Entry 5S4R (X-ray diffraction, 2.35 A resolution); this record covers chains D and E of the 6 polymer chains in the assembly.

# Chain D
Molecule: Tubulin beta-2B chain
From: Bos taurus
UniProtKB: Q6B856 (TBB2B_BOVIN); the author numbering skips numbers that UniProt does not, so the offset changes along the chain: 1-42 = UniProt 1-42; 45-360 = UniProt 43-358; 369-455 = UniProt 359-445
Sequence (445 residues; numbered 1 to 455; 10 numbers in that range are skipped by the numbering (no residue carries them; nothing is unmodelled there); the number before each row is that of its first residue):
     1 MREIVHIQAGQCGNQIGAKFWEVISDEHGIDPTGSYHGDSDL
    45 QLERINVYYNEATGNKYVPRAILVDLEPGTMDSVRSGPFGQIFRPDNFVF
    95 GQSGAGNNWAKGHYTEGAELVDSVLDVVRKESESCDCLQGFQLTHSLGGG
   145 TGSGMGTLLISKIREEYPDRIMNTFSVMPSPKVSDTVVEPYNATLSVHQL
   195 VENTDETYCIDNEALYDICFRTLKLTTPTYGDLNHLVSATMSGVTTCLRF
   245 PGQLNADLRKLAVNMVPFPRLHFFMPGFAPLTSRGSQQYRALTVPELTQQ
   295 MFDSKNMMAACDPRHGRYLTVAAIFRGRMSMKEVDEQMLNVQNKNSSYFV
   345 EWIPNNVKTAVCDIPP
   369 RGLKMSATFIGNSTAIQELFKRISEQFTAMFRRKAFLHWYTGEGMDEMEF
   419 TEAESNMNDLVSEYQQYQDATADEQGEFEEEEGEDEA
Unresolved in the structure: 281-284, 442-455
Ion coordination: Mg2+: Gln11 (together with GDP)
Residues lining bound ligands: GDP (guanosine-5'-diphosphate): Gly10, Gln11, Cys12, Gln15, Ile16, Ala99, Asn101, Ser140, Gly142, Gly143, Gly144, Thr145, Gly146, Val171, Pro173, Val177, Ser178, Glu183, Asn206, Leu209, Tyr224, Leu227, Asn228
UniProt features mapped onto this chain:
  - motif: Met1 to Ile4 (MREI motif)
  - binding site (GTP): Gln11, Glu71, Ser140, Gly144, Thr145, Gly146, Asn206, Asn228
  - binding site (Mg(2+)): Glu71
  - modified residue: Ser40 (Phosphoserine), Thr57 (Phosphothreonine), Lys60 (N6-acetyllysine), Ser174 (Phosphoserine), Thr287 (Phosphothreonine), Thr292 (Phosphothreonine), Arg320 (Omega-N-methylarginine), Glu448 (5-glutamyl polyglutamate)
  - cross-link (Glycyl lysine isopeptide (Lys-Gly)): Lys60 (interchain with G-Cter in ubiquitin), Lys326 (interchain with G-Cter in ubiquitin)

# Chain E
Molecule: Stathmin-4
From: Rattus norvegicus
UniProtKB: P63043 (STMN4_RAT); residues 5-145 here correspond to UniProt positions 49-189 (UniProt number = residue number + 44)
Sequence (143 residues; each row starts with the number of its first residue):
     3 MADMEVIELNKCTSGQSFEVILKPPSFDGVPEFNASLPRRRDPSLEEIQK
    53 KLEAAEERRKYQEAELLKHLAEKREHEREVIQKAIEENNNFIKMAKEKLA
   103 QKMESNKENREAHLAAMLERLQEKDKHAEEVRKNKELKEEASR
Unresolved in the structure: 3-5, 29-43, 144-145
Differences from the reference sequence: initiating methionine (3); expression tag (4)
UniProt features mapped onto this chain:
  - modified residue: Ser46 (Phosphoserine)

# Interface between chain D and chain E
Pairs across the interface (25; chain D residue first):
  Tyr108(D) with His129(E), hydrogen bond; Ala130(E), hydrophobic; Val133(E), hydrophobic; Arg134(E), hydrogen bond (backbone-side chain)
  Thr109(D) with Lys137(E)
  Ala112(D) with Arg134(E)
  Ser155(D) with Leu123(E)
  Lys156(D) with Asp127(E), salt bridge
  Arg158(D) with Leu123(E)
  Glu159(D) with Leu120(E); Leu123(E); Asp127(E)
  Pro162(D) with Leu116(E), hydrophobic
  Asp163(D) with Arg112(E), salt bridge
  Gln193(D) with Lys126(E), hydrogen bond
  Thr409(D) with Lys140(E), hydrogen bond (backbone-side chain)
  Gly410(D) with Lys137(E); Lys140(E)
  Glu411(D) with Val133(E); Lys137(E), salt bridge
  Gly412(D) with Val133(E); Asn136(E); Lys137(E)
  Met413(D) with Val133(E)
  Glu417(D) with His129(E), salt bridge
Other interface residues (no listed pair), chain D (17 interface residues in all): Asn197
Other interface residues (no listed pair), chain E (15 interface residues in all): Met119, Gln124

# Overview
17 residues of chain D face 15 of chain E across their interface, with 4 hydrogen bonds and 4 salt bridges.
Among the polar pairs are Lys156(D)-Asp127(E), Asp163(D)-Arg112(E) and Glu411(D)-Lys137(E). Bound to chain D:
GDP.
Here chain D is Tubulin beta-2B chain (Bos taurus) and chain E is Stathmin-4 (Rattus norvegicus). Entry 5S4R
(Tubulin-Z117233350-complex) was determined by X-ray diffraction (same publication as 5S4L, 5S4M, 5S4N, 5S4O,
5S4P, 5S4Q and 52 further entries).
